5I81 - chain A; structure by X-ray diffraction, 2.25 A resolution.

Chain A:
Name: Sphingomyelin phosphodiesterase
Source organism: Homo sapiens
Notes: EC 3.1.4.12
UniProtKB: P17405 (ASM_HUMAN); numbering as in UniProt (aligned over 47-629)
Sequence (583 residues; each row starts with the number of its first residue):
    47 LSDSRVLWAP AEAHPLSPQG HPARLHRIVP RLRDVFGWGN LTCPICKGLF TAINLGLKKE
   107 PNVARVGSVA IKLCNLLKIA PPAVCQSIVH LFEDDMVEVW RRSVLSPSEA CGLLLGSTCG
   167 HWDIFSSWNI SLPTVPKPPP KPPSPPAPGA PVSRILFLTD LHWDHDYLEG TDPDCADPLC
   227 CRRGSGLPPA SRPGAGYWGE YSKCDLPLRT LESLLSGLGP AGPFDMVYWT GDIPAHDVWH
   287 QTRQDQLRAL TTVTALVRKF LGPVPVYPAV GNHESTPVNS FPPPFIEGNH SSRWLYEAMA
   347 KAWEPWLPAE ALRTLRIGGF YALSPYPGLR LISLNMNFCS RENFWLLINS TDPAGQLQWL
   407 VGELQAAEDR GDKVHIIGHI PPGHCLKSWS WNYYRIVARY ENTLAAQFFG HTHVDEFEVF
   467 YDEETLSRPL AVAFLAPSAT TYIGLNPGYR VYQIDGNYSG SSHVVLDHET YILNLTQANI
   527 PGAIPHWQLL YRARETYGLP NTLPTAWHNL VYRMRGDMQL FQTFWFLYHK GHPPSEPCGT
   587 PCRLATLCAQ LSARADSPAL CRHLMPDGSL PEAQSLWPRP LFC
Unresolved in the structure: 47-83, 612-629
Disulfide bonds: Cys89-Cys165, Cys92-Cys157, Cys120-Cys131, Cys221-Cys226, Cys227-Cys250, Cys385-Cys431, Cys584-Cys588, Cys594-Cys607
Covalently attached groups: glycan linked to Asn86, Asn503, Asn520; N-acetylglucosamine (NAG) linked to Asn335, Asn395
Metal / ion sites: Zn2+ site 1: Asp206, Asp278, His459; Zn2+ site 2: Asp278, Asn318, His425, His457
Small-molecule neighbours: N-acetylglucosamine (NAG; 2-acetamido-2-deoxy-beta-D-glucopyranose): Ser173, Trp174, Asn175, Trp437
Curated features (UniProtKB/Swiss-Prot):
  - binding site (Zn(2+)): His459
  - natural variant: Pro186 (P186L: In NPDA), Arg228 (C228R: In NPDA; this construct carries the variant), Pro373 (P373S: In NPDB), Arg387 (C387R: In NPDA; this construct carries the variant), Trp437 (W437C: In NPDB), Phe572 (F572L: In NPDA)
From the paper describing this entry:
  - Zn2+ coordination: Asp206, His208, Asp278, Asn318, His425, His457, His459
  - mutagenesis - D206A, H425A: abolished catalytic activity (citing earlier work)
  - catalytic residues: His457
  - catalytic residues: His282, His319 (proposed by the authors, not directly observed)
  - contacts within the chain: Ile170-Leu393, Phe171-Leu393, His282-Tyr488 (pi stacking), Asp251-His282 (hydrogen bond), Gln292-His319 (hydrogen bond), Asp501-Ser508 (hydrogen bond)
  - disease-associated variants - L137P, H319Y, P323A, F390DEL, W391G, R608DEL: decreased catalytic activity (citing earlier work)
  - disease-associated variants - L137P, A241V, G242R, G245S, L302P, P323A, F390DEL, W391G, R496L, T592DEL: decreased stability (proposed by the authors, not directly observed)
  - disease-associated variants - W209R, D278A, A281T, Q292K, H425R: decreased catalytic activity (proposed by the authors, not directly observed)
  - mutagenesis - C629DEL: increased catalytic activity (citing earlier work)
  - binding site for sulfate ion: Tyr488 (proposed by the authors, not directly observed)
  - post-translational modification sites: Ser508 (citing earlier work)

Summary:
Bound to chain A: N-acetylglucosamine. Covalently linked N-acetylglucosamine: at Asn86, Asn395, Asn503 and
Asn520. Asp206, Asp278 and His459 form the Zn2+ site 1. UniProt lists Zn2+-binding residue His459. From the
paper: catalytic residues His457, His282 and His319; L137P, H319Y and P323A, among others, reduce catalytic
activity; 20 substitutions were tested in all.
Chain A is Sphingomyelin phosphodiesterase (Homo sapiens); the structure, aSMase with zinc, was determined by
X-ray diffraction (same publication as 5I85 and 5I8R).
